PDB entry 1I3V | X-ray diffraction, 2.03 A resolution | chain A

== Chain A ==
Molecule: Antibody vhh lama domain
Source organism: Lama glama
Notes: antibody fragment or engineered binder
Amino-acid sequence (129 residues; row label = number of the first residue in the row):
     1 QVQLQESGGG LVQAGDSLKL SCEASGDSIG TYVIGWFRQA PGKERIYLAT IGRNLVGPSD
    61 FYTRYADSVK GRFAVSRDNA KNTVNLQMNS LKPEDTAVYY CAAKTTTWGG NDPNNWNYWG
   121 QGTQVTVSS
Cystine bridges: Cys22-Cys101

== Summary ==
Chain A is Antibody vhh lama domain (Lama glama); the structure, Three-dimensional structure of a lama vhh
domain unliganded, was determined by X-ray diffraction together with 1I3U from the same study.
